Entry 1M51 (X-ray diffraction, 2.25 A resolution); this record covers chain A.

[Chain A]
Protein: phosphoenolpyruvate carboxykinase, cytosolic
Organism: Homo sapiens
Notes: EC 4.1.1.32
UniProt: P35558 (PPCKC_HUMAN); residue numbers follow UniProt; this construct covers 1-622
Chain sequence (625 residues; each row starts with the number of its first residue; numbers below 1 keep their minus sign (Gly-2 is residue -2)):
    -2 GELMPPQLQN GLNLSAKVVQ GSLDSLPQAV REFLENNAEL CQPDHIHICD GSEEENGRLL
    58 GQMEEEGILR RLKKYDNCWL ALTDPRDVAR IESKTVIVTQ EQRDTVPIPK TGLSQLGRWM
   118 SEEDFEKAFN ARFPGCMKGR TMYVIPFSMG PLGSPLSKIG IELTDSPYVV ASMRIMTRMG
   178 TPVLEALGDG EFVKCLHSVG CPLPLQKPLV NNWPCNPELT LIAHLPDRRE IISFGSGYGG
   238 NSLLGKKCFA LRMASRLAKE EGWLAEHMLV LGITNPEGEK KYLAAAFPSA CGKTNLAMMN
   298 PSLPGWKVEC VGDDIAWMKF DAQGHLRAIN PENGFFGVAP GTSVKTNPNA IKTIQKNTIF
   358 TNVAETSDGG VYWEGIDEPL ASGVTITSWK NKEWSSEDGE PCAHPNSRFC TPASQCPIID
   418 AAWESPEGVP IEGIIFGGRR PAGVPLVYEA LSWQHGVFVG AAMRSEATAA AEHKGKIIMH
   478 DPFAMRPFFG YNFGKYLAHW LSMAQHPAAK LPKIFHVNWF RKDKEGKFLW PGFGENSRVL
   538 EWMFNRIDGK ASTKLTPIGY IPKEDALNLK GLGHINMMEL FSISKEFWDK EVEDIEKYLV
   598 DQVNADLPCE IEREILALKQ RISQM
Disordered / not traced: -2 to 9, 152-153, 465-472
Construct notes: cloning artifact (-2 to 0); variant Val267 (Ile in P35558), Asp586 (Glu in P35558), Val597 (Glu in P35558)
Ion coordination: Mn2+: Lys244, His264, Asp311
Small-molecule neighbours: TSX (N-[4-(1-allyl-3-butyl-2,6-dioxo-2,3,6,7-tetrahydro-1H-purin-8-ylmethyl)-phenyl]-acetamide): Ala287, Cys288, Gly289, Asn292, Leu293, Met296, Arg436, Trp516, Phe517, Phe525, Trp527, Pro528, Gly529, Phe530, Asn533
Swiss-Prot annotation at these positions:
  - region: Gly457 to Gly487 (Omega-loop)
  - active site: Cys288
  - binding site (substrate): Arg87, Tyr235 to Gly237, Ser286, Asn403 to Arg405
  - binding site (Mn(2+)): Lys244, His264, Asp311
  - binding site (GTP): Ala287 to Asn292, Arg405, Arg436, Phe530 to Asn533
  - modified residue: Ser19 (Phosphoserine), Lys70 (N6-acetyllysine), Lys71 (N6-acetyllysine), Ser90 (Phosphoserine), Lys91 (N6-acetyllysine), Ser118 (Phosphoserine), Thr178 (Phosphothreonine), Ser286 (Phosphoserine), Lys473 (N6-acetyllysine), Lys521 (N6-acetyllysine), Lys524 (N6-acetyllysine), Lys594 (N6-acetyllysine)
  - natural variant: Ile45 (I45T: In PCKDC), Leu184 (V184L: this construct carries the variant), Val267 (I267V: this construct carries the variant), Gly309 (G309R: In PCKDC; uncertain significance), Gly440 to Leu443 (deletion: In PCKDC), Asp586 (E586D: this construct carries the variant)
  - mutagenesis: Lys70 (K70R: Abolishes acetylation and increases protein stability; when associated with R-71 and R-594), Lys71 (K71R: Abolishes acetylation and increases protein stability; when associated with R-70 and R-594), Ser90 (S90A: Abolished phosphorylation by AKT1, interaction with INSIG proteins (INSIG1 and INSIG2) and ability to regulate lipogenesis ...), Cys288 (C288S: Abolished both phosphoenolpyruvate carboxykinase and protein kinase activities), Lys594 (K594R: Abolishes acetylation and increases protein stability; when associated with R-70 and R-71)

[Summary]
Chain A binds compound TSX. Lys244, His264 and Asp311 form the Mn2+ site. From UniProt: active-site residue
Cys288, 8 substrate-binding residues, 3 Mn2+-binding residues and 12 GTP-binding residues.
Chain A is phosphoenolpyruvate carboxykinase, cytosolic (Homo sapiens); the structure, PEPCK complex with a
GTP-competitive inhibitor, was determined by X-ray diffraction together with 1NHX from the same study.
